3E00 - chains A and F of the 6 polymer chains in the assembly; structure by X-ray diffraction, 3.10 A resolution.

# Chain A
Molecule: Retinoic acid receptor RXR-alpha
Organism: Homo sapiens
UniProt: P19793 (RXRA_HUMAN); residues 11-462 here = UniProt positions 11-462
Sequence (467 residues; each row starts with the number of its first residue; numbers below 1 keep their minus sign (Met-4 is residue -4)):
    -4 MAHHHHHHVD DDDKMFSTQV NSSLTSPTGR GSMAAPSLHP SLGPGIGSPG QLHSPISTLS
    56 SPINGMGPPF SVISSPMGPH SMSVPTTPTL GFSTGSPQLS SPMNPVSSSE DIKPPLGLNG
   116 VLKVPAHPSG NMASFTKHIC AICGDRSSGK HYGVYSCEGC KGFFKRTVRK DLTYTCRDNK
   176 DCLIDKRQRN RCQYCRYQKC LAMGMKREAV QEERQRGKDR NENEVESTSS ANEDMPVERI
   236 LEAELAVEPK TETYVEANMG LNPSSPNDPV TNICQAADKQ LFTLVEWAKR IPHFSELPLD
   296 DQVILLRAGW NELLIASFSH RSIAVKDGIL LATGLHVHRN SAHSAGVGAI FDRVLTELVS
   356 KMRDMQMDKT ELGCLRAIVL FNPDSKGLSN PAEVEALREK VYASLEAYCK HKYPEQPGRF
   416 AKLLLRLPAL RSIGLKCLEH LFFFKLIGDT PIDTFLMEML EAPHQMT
Disordered / not traced: -4 to 131, 212-225, 244-264, 456-462
Sequence notes: expression tag (-4 to 10)
Metal / ion sites: Zn2+ site 1: Cys135, Cys138, Cys152, Cys155; Zn2+ site 2: Cys171, Cys177, Cys187, Cys190
Small-molecule neighbours: (9cis)-retinoic acid (9CR): Ile268, Ala271, Ala272, Gln275, Trp305, Asn306, Leu309, Ile310, Phe313, Arg316, Leu326, Ala327, Val342, Ile345, Phe346, Cys432, His435, Leu436
Curated features (UniProtKB/Swiss-Prot):
  - DNA-binding region: Cys135 to Met200 (Nuclear receptor)
  - zinc finger (NR C4-type): Cys135 to Cys155, Cys171 to Cys195
  - region: Lys160 to Lys165 (Nuclear localization signal), Lys201 to Ser224 (Hinge), Arg348 to Gly368 (Required for nuclear export)
  - binding site (Zn(2+)): Cys135, Cys138, Cys152, Cys155, Cys171, Cys177, Cys187, Cys190
  - binding site (9-cis-retinoate): Arg316, Ala327
  - binding site (all-trans-retinoate): Arg316, Ala327
  - modified residue: Ser21 (Phosphoserine), Ser27 (Phosphoserine), Ser56 (Phosphoserine), Ser70 (Phosphoserine), Thr82 (Phosphothreonine), Ser129 (Phosphoserine), Lys145 (N6-acetyllysine), Ser259 (Phosphoserine), Ser260 (Phosphoserine)
  - cross-link: Lys108 (Glycyl lysine isopeptide (Lys-Gly) (interchain with G-Cter in SUMO))
  - mutagenesis: Ser27 (S27A: Abolishes phosphorylation. No change in increase of RARA-mediated transcriptional activity; S27A: Increase in RARA-mediated transcriptional activity), His133 to Lys156 (Abolishes acetylation by EP300), Lys145 (K145R: Abolishes acetylation by EP300, DNA binding and transcriptional activity. Impairs interaction with EP300), Phe158 to Phe159 (Abolishes nuclear export), Lys160 to Lys165 (Abolishes nuclear localization and transcriptional activity), Gln206 to Asn216 (No impact on acetylation by EP300), Val280 (V280A: Abolished ubiquitination and degradation by UBR5), Glu352 to Thr462 (No impact on acetylation by EP300), Met357 to Met360 (Abolishes nuclear export), Leu418 to Leu430 (Abolishes nuclear localization), Glu434 (E434N/Q/K/A: As a heterodimer with NR1H4, impairs interaction with coactivator NCOA1. Impairs transcriptional activity)

# Chain F
Molecule: 20-nt DNA strand
Sequence (20 nucleotides; numbered 4001 to 4020; the number before each row is that of its first residue):
  4001 CTGACCTTTG ACCTAGTTTG

# Chain A / chain F interface
Residue-residue contacts (14):
  Glu153(A) with DA4004(F), phosphate contact; DC4005(F), hydrogen bond to the base
  Gly154(A) with DG4003(F), phosphate contact
  Lys156(A) with DC4005(F), base contact
  Phe158(A) with DT4002(F), phosphate contact
  Arg161(A) with DT4002(F), salt bridge to the phosphate; DG4003(F), hydrogen bond to the base
  Arg184(A) with DG4003(F), salt bridge to the phosphate
  Asn185(A) with DT4002(F), hydrogen bond to the phosphate; DG4003(F), hydrogen bond to the phosphate
  Gln188(A) with DC4001(F), phosphate contact; DT4002(F), hydrogen bond to the phosphate
  Arg191(A) with DG4003(F), salt bridge to the phosphate
  Arg209(A) with DT4009(F), sugar contact
Interface residues without a listed pair, chain A (11 interface residues in all): Cys155

# In short
Chain A and chain F form an interface of 11 and 6 residues respectively, with 5 hydrogen bonds and 3 salt
bridges. Polar contacts include Glu153(A)-DC4005(F), Arg161(A)-DG4003(F) and Asn185(A)-DT4002(F). Chain A
binds (9cis)-retinoic acid.
Chain A is Retinoic acid receptor RXR-alpha (Homo sapiens) and chain F is a 20-nt DNA strand; the structure,
Intact PPAR gamma - RXR alpha Nuclear Receptor Complex on DNA bound with GW9662, 9-cis Retinoic ..., was
determined by X-ray diffraction (same publication as 3DZU and 3DZY).
